4HF3 - chain A; structure by X-ray diffraction, 1.15 A resolution.

[Chain A]
Name: Carbonic anhydrase 2
Organism: Homo sapiens
Notes: EC 4.2.1.1
Reference sequence: P00918 (CAH2_HUMAN); the author numbering skips numbers that UniProt does not, so the offset changes along the chain: 1-125 = UniProt 1-125; 127-261 = UniProt 126-260
Chain sequence (260 residues; each row starts with the number of its first residue; note: 1 number in that range is skipped by the numbering (no residue carries it; nothing is unmodelled there)):
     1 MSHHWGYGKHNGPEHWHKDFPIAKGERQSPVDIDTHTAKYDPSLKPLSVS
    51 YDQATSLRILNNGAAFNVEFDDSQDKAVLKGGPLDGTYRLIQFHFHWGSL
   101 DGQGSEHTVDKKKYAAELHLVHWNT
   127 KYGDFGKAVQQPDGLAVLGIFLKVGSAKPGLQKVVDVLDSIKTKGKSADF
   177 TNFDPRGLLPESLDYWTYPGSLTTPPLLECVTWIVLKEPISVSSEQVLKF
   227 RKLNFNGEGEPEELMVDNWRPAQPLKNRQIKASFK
Not modelled in the structure: 1-3
Construct notes: engineered mutation Ala64 (His in P00918)
Curated features (UniProtKB/Swiss-Prot):
  - binding site (Zn(2+)): His94, His96, His119
  - binding site (substrate): Thr199, Thr200
  - site: Tyr7 (Fine-tunes the proton-transfer properties of H-64), Asn62 (Fine-tunes the proton-transfer properties of H-64), Asn67 (Fine-tunes the proton-transfer properties of H-64), Gln92 (Involved in the binding of some activators, including histamine and L-histidine)
  - modified residue: Ser2 (N-acetylserine), Ser166 (Phosphoserine), Ser173 (Phosphoserine)
Metal / ion sites: Zn2+: His94, His96, His119 (together with imidazole)
What the authors report for this chain:
  - binding site for imidazole: Tyr7, Pro13, Thr37, Lys39, Val49, Thr55, Leu57, Leu60, Asn61, Asn62, Gly132, Gly171, Arg182, Gly183, Leu185, Asp243, Trp245, Pro247, Gln255, Ile256

[Summary]
The Zn2+ site is built by His94, His96 and His119. Curated annotation (UniProt) lists 3 Zn2+-binding residues
and substrate-binding residues Thr199 and Thr200. The paper reports a binding site for imidazole at Tyr7,
Pro13 and Thr37 among others.
Chain A is Carbonic anhydrase 2 (Homo sapiens); the structure, Activity Enhancers of H64A Variant of Human
Carbonic Anhydrase II Possess Multiple Binding Sites within and ..., was determined by X-ray diffraction,
deposited together with 4HEW, 4HEY and 4HEZ.
